8JHO - chains I and a of the 24 polymer chains in the assembly; structure by electron microscopy, 7.60 A resolution (low resolution: residue-level contacts below are approximate; hydrogen-bond / salt-bridge calls are withheld).

Chain I:
Molecule: Di-nucleosome template foward
Sequence (350 nucleotides; row label = number of the first residue in the row; numbers below 1 keep their minus sign (DA-6 is residue -6)):
    -6 ATTCGATATC GAGAATCCCG GTGCCGAGGC CGCTCAATTG GTCGTAGACA GCTCTAGCAC
    54 CGCTTAAACG CACGTACGCG CTGTCCCCCG CGTTTTAACC GCCAAGGGGA TTACTCCCTA
   114 GTCTCCAGGC ACGTGTCAGA TATATACATC CTGTGCATGT ATTGAAAGTA CTGCCAGTTC
   174 TAGACTGGAG AATCCCGGTG CCGAGGCCGC TCAATTGGTC GTAGACAGCT CTAGCACCGC
   234 TTAAACGCAC GTACGCGCTG TCCCCCGCGT TTTAACCGCC AAGGGGATTA CTCCCTAGTC
   294 TCCAGGCACG TGTCAGATAT ATACATCCTG TGCATGTATT GAACAGCGAT
Disordered / not traced: 334-343

Chain a:
Protein: Histone H3
From: Xenopus laevis
UniProt: A0A310TTQ1 (A0A310TTQ1_XENLA); residues 1-135 here correspond to UniProt positions 2-136 (UniProt number = residue number + 1)
Sequence (135 residues; numbered 1 to 135; the number before each row is that of its first residue):
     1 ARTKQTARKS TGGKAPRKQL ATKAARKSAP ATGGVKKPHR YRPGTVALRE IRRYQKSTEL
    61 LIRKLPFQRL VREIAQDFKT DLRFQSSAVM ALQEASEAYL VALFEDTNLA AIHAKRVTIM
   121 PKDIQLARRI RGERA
Disordered / not traced: 1-32, 135
Construct notes: engineered mutation Ala110 (Cys111 in A0A310TTQ1)
Modified positions: Lys36 (2-{[(2R)-2-amino-2-carboxyethyl]sulfanyl}-N,N,N-trimethylethanaminium; ML3)

Interface between chain I and chain a:
Contacting residue pairs (23):
  DG50(I) - Phe84(a)
  DG50(I) - Gln85(a)
  DG50(I) - Ser86(a)
  DC51(I) - Arg72(a)
  DC51(I) - Arg83(a)
  DC51(I) - Phe84(a)
  DC66(I) - Arg40(a)
  DT68(I) - Arg42(a)
  DA69(I) - Arg42(a)
  DC70(I) - Val117(a)
  DC70(I) - Thr118(a)
  DG71(I) - Arg116(a)
  DG71(I) - Val117(a)
  DG71(I) - Thr118(a)
  DC72(I) - Arg116(a)
  DC143(I) - Tyr41(a)
  DC143(I) - Thr45(a)
  DC144(I) - Tyr41(a)
  DC144(I) - Arg42(a)
  DC144(I) - Thr45(a)
  DT145(I) - Lys37(a)
  DT145(I) - Arg42(a)
  DG146(I) - Lys37(a)
Also at the interface, not in a pair above, chain I (15 interface residues in all): DA60, DA61, DA65
Also at the interface, not in a pair above, chain a (18 interface residues in all): His39, Pro43, Arg63, Gln68, Ser87

Overview:
15 residues of chain I face 18 of chain a across their interface.
Here chain I is Di-nucleosome template foward and chain a is Histone H3 (Xenopus laevis). Entry 8JHO (Cryo-EM
structure of the histone deacetylase complex Rpd3S in complex with di-nucleosome) was determined by electron
microscopy together with 8HXX, 8HXY, 8HXZ and 8HY0 from the same study.
